PDB entry 8HTX | X-ray diffraction, 2.80 A resolution | chains A and C of the 3 polymer chains in the assembly

# Chain A
Name: Protein BANP
From: Homo sapiens
UniProt: Q8N9N5 (BANP_HUMAN); residues 208-347 here = UniProt positions 208-347
Sequence (141 residues; numbered 207 to 347; the number before each row is that of its first residue):
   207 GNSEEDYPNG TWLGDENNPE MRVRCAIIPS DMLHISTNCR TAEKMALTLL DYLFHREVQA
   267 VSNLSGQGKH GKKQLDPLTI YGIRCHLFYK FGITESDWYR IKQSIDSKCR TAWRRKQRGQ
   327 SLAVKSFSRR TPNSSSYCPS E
Not modelled in the structure: 207, 325-347
Sequence notes: expression tag (207)
Curated features (UniProtKB/Swiss-Prot):
  - modified residue: Lys-275 (N6-acetyllysine), Thr-337 (Phosphothreonine)
Reported in the primary citation:
  - binding site for the 12-nt DNA strand (chain C): Ser-313
  - binding site for the 12-nt DNA strand: Asn-269, Ser-271, His-276, Lys-278, Arg-316

# Chain C
Molecule: 12-nt DNA strand
Sequence (12 nucleotides; each row starts with the number of its first residue):
     1 CTCTCGCGAG AG
Modified residues: 5CM (5-methyl-2'-deoxy-cytidine-5'-monophosphate) at position 5

# Interface between chain A and chain C
Pairs across the interface (8; chain A residue first):
  Leu-253(A) / DT2(C)  phosphate contact
  Leu-253(A) / DC3(C)  phosphate contact
  Arg-306(A) / DT4(C)  phosphate contact
  Ser-313(A) / DC3(C)  hydrogen bond to the base
  Ser-313(A) / DT4(C)  hydrogen bond to the base
  Lys-314(A) / DC1(C)  phosphate contact
  Lys-314(A) / DT2(C)  salt bridge to the phosphate
  Arg-316(A) / DT4(C)  base contact
Other interface residues (no listed pair), chain A (10 interface residues in all): Glu-249, Gln-309, Ser-310, Thr-317, Arg-321
Other interface residues (no listed pair), chain C (5 interface residues in all): 5CM_5

# Overview
10 residues of chain A face 5 of chain C across their interface, with 2 hydrogen bonds and 1 salt bridge.
Polar pairs include Ser-313(A)/DC3(C), Ser-313(A)/DT4(C) and Lys-314(A)/DT2(C). The paper reports a binding
site for the 12-nt DNA strand at Asn-269(A), Ser-271(A) and His-276(A) among others; a binding site for the
12-nt DNA strand (chain C) at Ser-313(A).
Chain A is Protein BANP (Homo sapiens) and chain C is a 12-nt DNA strand; the structure, Crystal structure of
BANP in complex with methylated DNA, was determined by X-ray diffraction (same publication as 7YUN, 7YUG, 7YUK
and 7YUL).
